7ZTM - chains A and B; structure by X-ray diffraction, 1.45 A resolution.

Chain A:
Name: Serine protease subunit NS2B
Source organism: Zika virus
Reference sequence: Q32ZE1 (POLG_ZIKV); residues 46-96 here correspond to UniProt positions 1414-1464 (UniProt number = residue number + 1368)
Chain sequence (53 residues; row label = number of the first residue in the row):
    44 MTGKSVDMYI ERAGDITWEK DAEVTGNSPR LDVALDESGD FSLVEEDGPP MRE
Unresolved in the structure: 44-48, 89-96
Differences from the reference sequence: initiating methionine (44); expression tag (45)
Ligand contacts: MI-2128 (JVU; 1-[(5R,8R,15S,18S)-15-(4-azanylbutyl)-5-(cyclohexylmethyl)-18-(naphthalen-2-ylmethyl)-4,7,14,17,20-pentakis(oxidanylidene)-3,6,13,16,19-pentazabicyclo[20.3.1]hexacosa-1(25),22(26),23-trien-8-yl]guanidine): Gly-82, Asp-83, Phe-84, Ser-85, Leu-86

Chain B:
Name: Serine protease NS3
Source organism: Zika virus
Notes: EC 3.4.21.91, 3.6.1.15, 3.6.4.13
Reference sequence: Q32ZE1 (POLG_ZIKV); residues 1-177 here correspond to UniProt positions 1499-1675 (UniProt number = residue number + 1498)
Chain sequence (178 residues; row label = number of the first residue in the row; numbering starts at 0):
     0 GSGALWDVPA PKEVKKGETT DGVYRVMTRR LLGSTQVGVG VMQEGVFHTM WHVTKGAALR
    60 SGEGRLDPYW GDVKQDLVSY CGPWKLDAAW DGLSEVQLLA VPPGERAKNI QTLPGIFKTK
   120 DGDIGAVALD YPAGTSGSPI LDKCGRVIGL YGNGVVIKNG SYVSAITQGK REEETPVE
Unresolved in the structure: 0-16, 29-31, 171-177
Differences from the reference sequence: expression tag (0); conflict Lys-107 (Arg1605 in Q32ZE1)
Ligand contacts: MI-2128 (JVU; 1-[(5R,8R,15S,18S)-15-(4-azanylbutyl)-5-(cyclohexylmethyl)-18-(naphthalen-2-ylmethyl)-4,7,14,17,20-pentakis(oxidanylidene)-3,6,13,16,19-pentazabicyclo[20.3.1]hexacosa-1(25),22(26),23-trien-8-yl]guanidine): His-51, Asp-75, Asp-129, Tyr-130, Pro-131, Ala-132, Ser-135, Tyr-150, Gly-151, Asn-152, Gly-153, Val-154, Val-155, Gly-159, Ser-160, Tyr-161

Chain A / chain B interface:
Residue-residue contacts (95):
  Asp-50(A) / Met-26(B)
  Asp-50(A) / Thr-27(B)
  Asp-50(A) / Arg-28(B)  hydrogen bond (backbone-backbone)
  Asp-50(A) / Arg-59(B)  salt bridge
  Met-51(A) / Met-26(B)
  Met-51(A) / Thr-27(B)
  Met-51(A) / Val-52(B)
  Met-51(A) / Thr-53(B)
  Met-51(A) / Ala-57(B)
  Met-51(A) / Leu-58(B)  hydrophobic
  Met-51(A) / Arg-59(B)  hydrogen bond (backbone-backbone)
  Tyr-52(A) / Arg-24(B)
  Tyr-52(A) / Val-25(B)
  Tyr-52(A) / Met-26(B)  hydrogen bond (backbone-backbone)
  Tyr-52(A) / Ser-33(B)  hydrogen bond
  Tyr-52(A) / Arg-59(B)
  Ile-53(A) / Tyr-23(B)  hydrophobic
  Ile-53(A) / Arg-24(B)
  Ile-53(A) / Met-41(B)  hydrophobic
  Ile-53(A) / Phe-46(B)  hydrophobic
  Ile-53(A) / Leu-58(B)  hydrophobic
  Ile-53(A) / Arg-59(B)  hydrogen bond (backbone-backbone)
  Ile-53(A) / Ser-60(B)
  Ile-53(A) / Leu-65(B)  hydrophobic
  Glu-54(A) / Tyr-23(B)
  Glu-54(A) / Arg-24(B)  hydrogen bond (backbone-backbone)
  Arg-55(A) / Thr-19(B)
  Arg-55(A) / Asp-20(B)  hydrogen bond (side chain-backbone)
  Arg-55(A) / Gly-21(B)
  Arg-55(A) / Val-22(B)
  Arg-55(A) / Tyr-23(B)
  Ala-56(A) / Val-22(B)  hydrogen bond (backbone-backbone)
  Ala-56(A) / Arg-24(B)
  Ala-56(A) / Val-100(B)  hydrophobic
  Gly-57(A) / Gly-21(B)
  Gly-57(A) / Val-22(B)  hydrogen bond (backbone-backbone)
  Asp-58(A) / Leu-98(B)
  Ile-59(A) / Gly-21(B)
  Ile-59(A) / Val-22(B)
  Ile-59(A) / Val-40(B)  hydrophobic
  Ile-59(A) / Leu-98(B)  hydrophobic
  Ile-59(A) / Leu-140(B)  hydrophobic
  Ile-59(A) / Gly-144(B)
  Thr-60(A) / Asn-108(B)  hydrogen bond (backbone-side chain)
  Thr-60(A) / Leu-140(B)
  Trp-61(A) / Glu-94(B)
  Trp-61(A) / Val-95(B)
  Trp-61(A) / Gln-96(B)
  Trp-61(A) / Gln-110(B)
  Trp-61(A) / Leu-140(B)
  Trp-61(A) / Asp-141(B)
  Trp-61(A) / Lys-142(B)
  Glu-62(A) / Gln-96(B)  hydrogen bond (backbone-side chain)
  Glu-62(A) / Asn-108(B)
  Ala-65(A) / Gln-96(B)
  Ala-65(A) / Gln-110(B)
  Glu-66(A) / Ile-109(B)
  Glu-66(A) / Gln-110(B)  hydrogen bond (backbone-backbone)
  Val-67(A) / Glu-94(B)
  Val-67(A) / Gln-110(B)
  Thr-68(A) / Ile-109(B)
  Thr-68(A) / Gln-110(B)  hydrogen bond (backbone-backbone)
  Thr-68(A) / Thr-111(B)  hydrogen bond (backbone-side chain)
  Asn-70(A) / Leu-112(B)
  Asn-70(A) / Ala-127(B)
  Ser-71(A) / Leu-112(B)  hydrogen bond (side chain-backbone)
  Ser-71(A) / Pro-113(B)
  Ser-71(A) / Gly-114(B)
  Pro-72(A) / Gly-114(B)
  Pro-72(A) / Ile-115(B)  hydrogen bond (backbone-backbone)
  Pro-72(A) / Ala-127(B)
  Pro-72(A) / Val-162(B)  hydrophobic
  Arg-73(A) / Ile-115(B)
  Leu-74(A) / Ile-115(B)  hydrogen bond (backbone-backbone)
  Leu-74(A) / Phe-116(B)
  Leu-74(A) / Lys-117(B)  hydrogen bond (backbone-backbone)
  Leu-74(A) / Val-154(B)  hydrophobic
  Leu-74(A) / Ile-156(B)  hydrophobic
  Asp-75(A) / Lys-117(B)
  Val-76(A) / Phe-116(B)  hydrophobic
  Val-76(A) / Lys-117(B)  hydrogen bond (backbone-backbone)
  Val-76(A) / Thr-118(B)
  Leu-78(A) / Lys-73(B)
  Asp-79(A) / Lys-73(B)
  Glu-80(A) / Val-72(B)
  Glu-80(A) / Lys-73(B)  salt bridge
  Ser-81(A) / Val-72(B)
  Gly-82(A) / Val-72(B)
  Gly-82(A) / Lys-73(B)
  Gly-82(A) / Asn-152(B)  hydrogen bond (backbone-side chain)
  Phe-84(A) / Asn-152(B)
  Phe-84(A) / Gly-153(B)
  Phe-84(A) / Val-154(B)  hydrophobic
  Phe-84(A) / Ala-164(B)  hydrophobic
  Leu-86(A) / Val-155(B)
Other interface residues (no listed pair), chain A (34 interface residues in all): Val-49, Gly-69, Ser-85
Other interface residues (no listed pair), chain B (57 interface residues in all): Val-36, Ala-56, Ala-106, Ile-123, Leu-128, Val-146

Summary:
The interface between chain A and chain B involves 34 residues on one side and 57 on the other; the contacts
include 20 hydrogen bonds and 2 salt bridges. Polar contacts include Asp-50(A)/Arg-59(B), Glu-80(A)/Lys-73(B)
and Tyr-52(A)/Ser-33(B). MI-2128 is bound between chain A and chain B.
Here chain A is Serine protease subunit NS2B and chain B is Serine protease NS3, both from Zika virus. Entry
7ZTM (Crystal Structure of Unlinked NS2B-NS3 Protease from Zika Virus in Complex with Inhibitor MI-2128) was
determined by X-ray diffraction (same publication as 7ZPD, 7ZQF, 7ZUM, 7ZV4, 7ZVV, 7ZW5 and 5 further
entries).
